Entry 6V3G (electron microscopy, 4.00 A resolution); this record covers chains B and A of the 4 polymer chains in the assembly.

[Chain B (and A)]
Name: Calcium-activated potassium channel subunit alpha-1
Organism: Homo sapiens
Notes: chain A of this document is another copy of the same molecule, construct and numbering; everything in this record applies to it too
Reference sequence: Q12791 (KCMA1_HUMAN), isoform Q12791-5; residues 1-1056 here correspond to UniProt positions 66-1121 (UniProt number = residue number + 65)
Sequence (1065 residues; each row starts with the number of its first residue):
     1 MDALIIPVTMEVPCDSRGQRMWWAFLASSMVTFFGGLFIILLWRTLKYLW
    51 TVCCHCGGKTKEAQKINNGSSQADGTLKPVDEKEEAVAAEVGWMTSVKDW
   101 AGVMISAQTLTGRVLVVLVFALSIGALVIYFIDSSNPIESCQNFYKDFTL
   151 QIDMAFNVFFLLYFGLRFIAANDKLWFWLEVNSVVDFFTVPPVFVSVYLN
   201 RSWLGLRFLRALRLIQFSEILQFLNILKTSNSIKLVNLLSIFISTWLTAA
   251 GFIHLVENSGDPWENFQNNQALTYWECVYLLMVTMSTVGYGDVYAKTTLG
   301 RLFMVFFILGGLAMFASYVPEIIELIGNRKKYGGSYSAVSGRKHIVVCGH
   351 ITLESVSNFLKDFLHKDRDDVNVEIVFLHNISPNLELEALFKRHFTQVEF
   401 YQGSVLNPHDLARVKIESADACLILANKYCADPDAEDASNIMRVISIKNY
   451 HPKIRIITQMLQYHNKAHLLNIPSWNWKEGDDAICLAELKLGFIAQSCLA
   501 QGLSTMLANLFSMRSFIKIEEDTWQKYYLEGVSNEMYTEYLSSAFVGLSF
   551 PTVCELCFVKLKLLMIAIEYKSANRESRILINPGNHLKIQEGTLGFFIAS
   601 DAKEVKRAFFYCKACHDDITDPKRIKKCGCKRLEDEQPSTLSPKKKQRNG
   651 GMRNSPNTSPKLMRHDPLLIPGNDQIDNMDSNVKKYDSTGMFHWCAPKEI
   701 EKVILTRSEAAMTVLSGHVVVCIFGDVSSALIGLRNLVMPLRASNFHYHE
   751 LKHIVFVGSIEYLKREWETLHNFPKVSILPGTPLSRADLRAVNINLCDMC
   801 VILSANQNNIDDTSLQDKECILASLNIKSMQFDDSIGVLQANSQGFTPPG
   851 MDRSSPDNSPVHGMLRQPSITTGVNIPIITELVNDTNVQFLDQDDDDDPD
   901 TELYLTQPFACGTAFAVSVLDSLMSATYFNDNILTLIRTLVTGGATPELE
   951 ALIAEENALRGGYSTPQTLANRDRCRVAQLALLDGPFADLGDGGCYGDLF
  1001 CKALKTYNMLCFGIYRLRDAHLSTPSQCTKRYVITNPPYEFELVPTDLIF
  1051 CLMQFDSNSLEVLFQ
Unresolved in the structure: 1-19, 35-92, 633-680, 835-870, 1057-1065
Construct notes: expression tag (1057-1065)
UniProt features mapped onto this chain:
  - region: Leu-491 to Phe-511 (Segment S7), Leu-548 to Ile-568 (Segment S8), Cys-612 to His-616 (Heme-binding motif)
  - motif: Thr-287 to Tyr-290 (Selectivity for potassium)
  - binding site (Mg(2+)): Glu-374, Gln-397, Glu-399
  - lipidation (S-palmitoyl cysteine): Cys-53, Cys-54, Cys-56

[Chain B / chain A interface]
Residue-residue contacts (51; chain B residue first):
  Trp-246(B) / Val-305(A)  hydrophobic
  Tyr-279(B) / Arg-301(A)
  Tyr-279(B) / Val-305(A)  hydrophobic
  Met-282(B) / Val-305(A)  hydrophobic
  Met-282(B) / Ile-308(A)  hydrophobic
  Met-282(B) / Leu-309(A)  hydrophobic
  Ser-286(B) / Thr-287(A)
  Ser-286(B) / Ile-308(A)
  Thr-287(B) / Thr-287(A)
  Val-288(B) / Val-288(A)
  Val-288(B) / Gly-289(A)
  Gly-289(B) / Gly-289(A)
  Tyr-290(B) / Leu-280(A)  hydrophobic
  Tyr-290(B) / Thr-284(A)  hydrogen bond
  Tyr-290(B) / Tyr-290(A)
  Tyr-290(B) / Met-304(A)
  Asp-292(B) / Tyr-294(A)
  Asp-292(B) / Ala-295(A)
  Asp-292(B) / Arg-301(A)  salt bridge
  Arg-329(B) / Glu-321(A)  salt bridge
  Leu-385(B) / Lys-330(A)
  Lys-392(B) / Ser-230(A)
  Lys-392(B) / Asn-231(A)  hydrogen bond
  Phe-395(B) / Ser-230(A)
  Arg-786(B) / Glu-955(A)  salt bridge
  Ala-787(B) / Glu-955(A)  hydrogen bond (backbone-backbone)
  Ala-787(B) / Glu-956(A)
  Arg-790(B) / Glu-955(A)  salt bridge
  Asp-812(B) / Asn-380(A)
  Ser-814(B) / Leu-406(A)
  Leu-815(B) / Leu-406(A)  hydrophobic
  Lys-818(B) / Ala-435(A)
  Lys-818(B) / Ala-438(A)
  Lys-818(B) / Ser-439(A)
  Lys-818(B) / Met-442(A)
  Ile-821(B) / Met-442(A)  hydrophobic
  Ile-821(B) / Ile-445(A)  hydrophobic
  Leu-822(B) / Ala-438(A)  hydrophobic
  Leu-822(B) / His-468(A)
  Leu-822(B) / Asn-471(A)
  Leu-825(B) / Ile-445(A)  hydrophobic
  Leu-825(B) / Asn-471(A)  hydrogen bond (backbone-side chain)
  Asn-826(B) / Asn-471(A)  hydrogen bond (backbone-side chain)
  Ser-829(B) / Asn-471(A)  hydrogen bond
  Gln-889(B) / Asn-449(A)  hydrogen bond (backbone-side chain)
  Phe-890(B) / Met-442(A)  hydrophobic
  Phe-890(B) / Ile-445(A)  hydrophobic
  Phe-890(B) / Ser-446(A)
  Phe-890(B) / Asn-449(A)
  Pro-899(B) / Pro-408(A)  hydrophobic
  Pro-899(B) / Tyr-450(A)  hydrophobic
Interface residues without a listed pair, chain B (35 interface residues in all): Phe-242, Val-293, Lys-331, Ser-340, Asp-817, Asn-887, Gln-893
Interface residues without a listed pair, chain A (45 interface residues in all): Gln-108, Gln-222, Ile-233, Gly-291, Ser-317, Tyr-318, Leu-325, Ser-404, Asp-434, Ile-441, Arg-443, Pro-473, Ala-954

[Overview]
35 residues of chain B and 45 residues of chain A are in contact, with 7 hydrogen bonds and 4 salt bridges.
Polar pairs include Asp-292(B)/Arg-301(A), Arg-329(B)/Glu-321(A) and Arg-786(B)/Glu-955(A). From UniProt: 3
Mg2+-binding residues on chain B.
Chain B and chain A are both Calcium-activated potassium channel subunit alpha-1 (Homo sapiens); the
structure, Cryo-EM structure of Ca2+-free hsSlo1 channel, was determined by electron microscopy (same
publication as 6V22, 6V35 and 6V38).
